PDB entry 5DB9 | X-ray diffraction, 2.45 A resolution | chains A and P of the 4 polymer chains in the assembly

== Chain A ==
Name: DNA polymerase beta
Source organism: Homo sapiens
Notes: EC 2.7.7.7, 4.2.99.-
UniProtKB: P06746 (DPOLB_HUMAN); numbering as in UniProt (aligned over 1-335)
Chain sequence (335 residues; each row starts with the number of its first residue):
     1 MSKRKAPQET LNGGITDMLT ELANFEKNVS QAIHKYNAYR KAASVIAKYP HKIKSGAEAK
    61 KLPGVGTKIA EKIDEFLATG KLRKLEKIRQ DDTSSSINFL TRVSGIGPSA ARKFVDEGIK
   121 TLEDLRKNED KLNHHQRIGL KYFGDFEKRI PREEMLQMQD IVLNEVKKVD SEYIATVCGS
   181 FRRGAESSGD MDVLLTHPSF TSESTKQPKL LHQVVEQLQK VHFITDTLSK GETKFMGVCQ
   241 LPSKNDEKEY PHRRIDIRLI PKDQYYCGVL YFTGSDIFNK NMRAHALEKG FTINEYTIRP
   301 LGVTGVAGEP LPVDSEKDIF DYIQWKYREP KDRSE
Unresolved in the structure: 1-6, 205-206
Curated features (UniProtKB/Swiss-Prot):
  - region: Arg183 to Asp192 (DNA-binding)
  - active site: Lys72 (Nucleophile)
  - binding site (K(+)): Lys60, Leu62, Val65, Thr101, Val103, Ile106
  - binding site (Na(+)): Lys60, Leu62, Val65, Thr101, Val103, Ile106
  - binding site (dATP): Arg149, Ser180, Arg183, Gly189, Asp190
  - binding site (dCTP): Arg149, Ser180, Arg183, Gly189, Asp190
  - binding site (dGTP): Arg149, Ser180, Arg183, Gly189, Asp190, Asp192
  - binding site (dTTP): Arg149, Ser180, Arg183, Gly189, Asp190
  - binding site (Mg(2+)): Asp190, Asp192, Asp256
  - modified residue: Lys72 (N6-acetyllysine), Arg83 (Omega-N-methylarginine), Arg152 (Omega-N-methylarginine)
  - cross-link (Glycyl lysine isopeptide (Lys-Gly)): Lys41 (interchain with G-Cter in ubiquitin), Lys61 (interchain with G-Cter in ubiquitin), Lys81 (interchain with G-Cter in ubiquitin)
  - natural variant: Leu22 (L22P: Found in a gastric cancer sample; uncertain significance), Tyr39 (Y39C: Found in a gastric cancer sample; uncertain significance), Gly118 (G118V: Decreased DNA-directed DNA polymerase activity), Arg137 (R137Q: Decreased function in base-excision repair), Arg149 (R149I: Decreased DNA-directed DNA polymerase activity), Asp160 (D160N: Found in a gastric cancer sample; uncertain significance), Cys239 (C239R: Found in a gastric cancer sample; uncertain significance), Lys289 (K289M: Found in a colon cancer sample; uncertain significance), Asn294 (N294D: Found in a gastric cancer sample; uncertain significance), Glu295 (E295K: Found in a gastric cancer sample; uncertain significance)
  - mutagenesis: Phe25 (F25W: No effect on 5'-dRP lyase activity. Decreased ssDNA binding), His34 (H34G: Decreased 5'-dRP lyase activity. Decreased ssDNA binding), Lys35 (K35A: Decreased 5'-dRP lyase activity. Decreased ssDNA binding. Loss of 5'-dRP lyase activity; when associated with A-68 and A-72. Decreased ssDNA binding; when associated with A-68 and A-72 ...), Tyr39 (Y39F: No effect on 5'-dRP lyase activity; Y39Q: Abolishes DNA polymerase and 5'-dRP lyase activity), Lys41 (K41R: Abolishes ubiquitination; when associated with R-61 and R-81), Lys60 (K60A: Decreased 5'-dRP lyase activity. Decreased ssDNA binding), Lys61 (K61R: Abolishes ubiquitination; when associated with R-41 and R-81), Lys68 (K68A: No effect on 5'-dRP lyase activity. Decreased ssDNA binding. Loss of 5'-dRP lyase activity; when associated with A-35 and A-72. Decreased ssDNA binding; when associated with A-35 and A-72 ...), Glu71 (E71Q: No effect on 5'-dRP lyase activity. No effect on structure shown by circular dichroism. No effect on ssDNA binding), Lys72 (K72A: Severely reduced 5'-dRP lyase activity. Does not affect ssDNA binding. Loss of 5'-dRP lyase activity; when associated with A-35 and A-68. Decreased ssDNA binding ...), Glu75 (E75A: Slightly decreased 5'-dRP lyase activity. Decreased ssDNA binding. No effect on structure shown by circular dichroism), Lys81 (K81R: Abolishes ubiquitination; when associated with R-41 and R-61), 5 further mutagenesis entries in UniProt

== Chain P ==
Molecule: 10-nt DNA strand
Sequence (10 nucleotides; row label = number of the first residue in the row):
     1 GCTXATGCGA
Modified residues: FMG (2-amino-9-(2-deoxy-2-fluoro-5-O-phosphono-beta-D-arabinofuranosyl)-7-methyl-6-oxo-6,9-dihydro-1H-purin-7-ium) at position 4

== How chain A and chain P interact ==
Residue-residue contacts (15):
  Val103(A) with DG9(P), phosphate contact
  Ser104(A) with DG9(P), phosphate contact
  Gly105(A) with DC8(P), phosphate contact; DG9(P), hydrogen bond to the phosphate
  Ile106(A) with DG9(P), phosphate contact
  Gly107(A) with DC8(P), hydrogen bond to the phosphate; DG9(P), phosphate contact
  Pro108(A) with DC8(P), phosphate contact
  Ser109(A) with DG7(P), phosphate contact; DC8(P), hydrogen bond to the phosphate
  Ala110(A) with DC8(P), hydrogen bond to the phosphate
  Asp190(A) with DA10(P), phosphate contact
  Lys234(A) with DG9(P), base contact
  Arg254(A) with DA10(P), salt bridge to the phosphate
  Asp256(A) with DA10(P), sugar contact
Interface residues without a listed pair, chain A (14 interface residues in all): His135, Met236

== Summary ==
The interface between chain A and chain P involves 14 residues on one side and 4 on the other; the contacts
include 4 hydrogen bonds and 1 salt bridge. Polar contacts include Gly105(A)-DG9(P), Gly107(A)-DC8(P) and
Ser109(A)-DC8(P).
Here chain A is DNA polymerase beta (Homo sapiens) and chain P is a 10-nt DNA strand. Entry 5DB9 (Structure of
human DNA polymerase beta Host-Guest complex with the N7MG base paired with a dG) was determined by X-ray
diffraction together with 5DB6, 5DB7, 5DB8, 5DBA, 5DBB and 5DBC from the same study.
